5D0W - chains D and E of the 28 polymer chains in the assembly; structure by X-ray diffraction, 2.80 A resolution.

== Chain D ==
Name: Proteasome subunit alpha type-5
From: Saccharomyces cerevisiae (strain ATCC 204508 / S288c)
Notes: EC 3.4.25.1
UniProt: P32379 (PSA5_YEAST); residues -7 to 252 here correspond to UniProt positions 1-260 (UniProt number = residue number + 8)
Sequence (260 residues; each row starts with the number of its first residue; numbers below 1 keep their minus sign (Met-7 is residue -7)):
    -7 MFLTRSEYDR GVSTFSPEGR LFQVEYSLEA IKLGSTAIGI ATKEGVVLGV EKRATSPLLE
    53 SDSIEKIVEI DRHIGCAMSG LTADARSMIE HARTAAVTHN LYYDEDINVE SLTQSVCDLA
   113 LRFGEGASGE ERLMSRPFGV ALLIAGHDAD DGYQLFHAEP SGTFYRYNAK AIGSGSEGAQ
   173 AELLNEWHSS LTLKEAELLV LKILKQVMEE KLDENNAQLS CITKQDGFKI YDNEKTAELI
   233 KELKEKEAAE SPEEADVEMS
Disordered / not traced: -7 to 0, 118-124, 243-252

== Chain E ==
Name: Proteasome subunit alpha type-6
From: Saccharomyces cerevisiae (strain ATCC 204508 / S288c)
Notes: EC 3.4.25.1
UniProt: P40302 (PSA6_YEAST); residues 0-233 here correspond to UniProt positions 1-234 (UniProt number = residue number + 1)
Sequence (234 residues; row label = number of the first residue in the row; numbering starts at 0):
     0 MFRNNYDGDT VTFSPTGRLF QVEYALEAIK QGSVTVGLRS NTHAVLVALK RNADELSSYQ
    60 KKIIKCDEHM GLSLAGLAPD ARVLSNYLRQ QCNYSSLVFN RKLAVERAGH LLCDKAQKNT
   120 QSYGGRPYGV GLLIIGYDKS GAHLLEFQPS GNVTELYGTA IGARSQGAKT YLERTLDTFI
   180 KIDGNPDELI KAGVEAISQS LRDESLTVDN LSIAIVGKDT PFTIYDGEAV AKYI
Disordered / not traced: 0-2
Swiss-Prot annotation at these positions:
  - modified residue: Ser13 (Phosphoserine)
  - cross-link: Lys190 (Glycyl lysine isopeptide (Lys-Gly) (interchain with G-Cter in ubiquitin))

== Chain D / chain E interface ==
Pairs across the interface (43; chain D residue first):
  Gly3(D) with Gly7(E)
  Ser5(D) with Arg125(E)
  Thr6(D) with Gly7(E); Gln20(E)
  Phe7(D) with Gln20(E), hydrogen bond (backbone-side chain); Tyr23(E); Leu76(E), hydrophobic; Arg125(E); Pro126(E); Gly128(E)
  Ser8(D) with Tyr23(E)
  Pro9(D) with Tyr23(E), hydrophobic; Glu26(E)
  Glu10(D) with Glu26(E); Gln30(E)
  Gly11(D) with Tyr23(E); Ala27(E)
  Leu13(D) with Arg125(E)
  Gln106(D) with Arg81(E), hydrogen bond
  Asp110(D) with Arg81(E), salt bridge
  Leu113(D) with Pro78(E), hydrophobic; Arg125(E)
  Ser153(D) with Pro78(E)
  Gly154(D) with Pro78(E)
  Thr155(D) with Gln59(E)
  Phe156(D) with Gln59(E)
  Tyr157(D) with Arg50(E), hydrogen bond (side chain-backbone); Ala52(E); Ser56(E); Ser57(E); Gln59(E)
  Arg158(D) with Ser56(E); Ser57(E), hydrogen bond (backbone-backbone)
  Tyr159(D) with Ala52(E); Asp53(E); Leu55(E); Ser56(E)
  Asn160(D) with Leu55(E), hydrogen bond (backbone-backbone)
  Ala161(D) with Leu55(E)
  Gln172(D) with Asp53(E), hydrogen bond; Leu55(E)
  Leu176(D) with Glu54(E); Leu55(E), hydrophobic
Interface residues without a listed pair, chain D (27 interface residues in all): Arg2, Glu117, Leu175, Trp179
Interface residues without a listed pair, chain E (25 interface residues in all): Asp6, Ala24, Asn51, Asp79, Gly123

== In short ==
Chain D and chain E form an interface of 27 and 25 residues respectively; the contacts include 6 hydrogen
bonds and 1 salt bridge. Polar contacts include Asp110(D)-Arg81(E), Phe7(D)-Gln20(E) and Gln106(D)-Arg81(E).
Chain D is Proteasome subunit alpha type-5 and chain E is Proteasome subunit alpha type-6, both from
Saccharomyces cerevisiae (strain ATCC 204508 / S288c); the structure, Yeast 20S proteasome beta5-T1S mutant,
was determined by X-ray diffraction, deposited together with 5CZ4, 5CZ5, 5CZ6, 5CZ7, 5CZ8, 5CZ9 and 16 further
entries.
